Entry 3E1K (X-ray diffraction, 3.00 A resolution); this record covers chains C and D of the 4 polymer chains in the assembly.

# Chain C
Protein: Galactose/lactose metabolism regulatory protein GAL80
From: Kluyveromyces lactis
UniProtKB: Q06433 (GAL80_KLULA); residue numbers follow UniProt; this construct covers 1-457
Amino-acid sequence (465 residues; each row starts with the number of its first residue):
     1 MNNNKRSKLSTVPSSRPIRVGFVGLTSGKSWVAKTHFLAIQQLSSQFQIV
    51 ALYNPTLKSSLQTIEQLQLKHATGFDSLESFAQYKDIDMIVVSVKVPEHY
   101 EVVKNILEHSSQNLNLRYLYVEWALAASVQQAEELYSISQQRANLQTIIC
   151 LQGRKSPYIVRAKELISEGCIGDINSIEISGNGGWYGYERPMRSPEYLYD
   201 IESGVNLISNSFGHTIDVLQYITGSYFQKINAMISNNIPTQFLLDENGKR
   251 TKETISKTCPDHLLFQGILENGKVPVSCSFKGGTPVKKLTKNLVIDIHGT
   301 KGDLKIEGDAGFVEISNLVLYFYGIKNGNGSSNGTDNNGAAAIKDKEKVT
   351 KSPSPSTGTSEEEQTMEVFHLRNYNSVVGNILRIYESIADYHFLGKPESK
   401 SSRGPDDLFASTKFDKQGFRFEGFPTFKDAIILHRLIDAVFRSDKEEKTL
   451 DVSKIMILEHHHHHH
Not modelled in the structure: 1-13, 329-361, 395-412, 458-465
Sequence notes: expression tag (458-465)

# Chain D
Protein: Lactose regulatory protein LAC9
UniProtKB: P08657 (LAC9_KLULA); numbering as in UniProt (aligned over 844-865)
Amino-acid sequence (22 residues; numbered 844 to 865; the number before each row is that of its first residue):
   844 TQQLFNTTTMDDVYNYIFDNDE
Not modelled in the structure: 844-846, 861-865

# How chain C and chain D interact
Pairs across the interface (24; chain C residue first):
  Trp-31(C) with Tyr-859(D)
  Lys-34(C) with Tyr-859(D)
  Gly-184(C) with Met-853(D); Tyr-857(D), hydrogen bond (backbone-side chain)
  Trp-185(C) with Tyr-857(D)
  Pro-191(C) with Tyr-857(D), hydrophobic
  Asp-309(C) with Thr-850(D), hydrogen bond; Thr-851(D)
  Ala-310(C) with Thr-851(D), hydrogen bond (backbone-backbone); Thr-852(D); Met-853(D); Val-856(D), hydrophobic
  Phe-312(C) with Met-853(D), hydrophobic; Val-856(D), hydrophobic
  Ser-316(C) with Thr-851(D)
  Asn-317(C) with Asn-849(D), hydrogen bond (side chain-backbone); Thr-850(D); Thr-851(D), hydrogen bond (backbone-side chain)
  Val-319(C) with Thr-850(D)
  Tyr-321(C) with Phe-848(D)
  His-370(C) with Phe-848(D); Asn-849(D), hydrogen bond (side chain-backbone)
  Arg-372(C) with Leu-847(D)
  Val-377(C) with Tyr-859(D), hydrophobic
Also at the interface, not in a pair above, chain C (20 interface residues in all): Asn-182, Gly-311, Val-368, Asn-373, Ser-376

# In short
The interface between chain C and chain D involves 20 residues on one side and 10 on the other, with 6
hydrogen bonds. Among the polar pairs are Gly-184(C)/Tyr-857(D), Asp-309(C)/Thr-850(D) and
Asn-317(C)/Asn-849(D).
Here chain C is Galactose/lactose metabolism regulatory protein GAL80 (Kluyveromyces lactis) and chain D is
Lactose regulatory protein LAC9. Entry 3E1K (Crystal structure of Kluyveromyces lactis Gal80p in complex with
the acidic activation domain of Gal4p) was determined by X-ray diffraction.
